Entry 2YOG (X-ray diffraction, 1.50 A resolution); this record covers chain A.

== Chain A ==
Protein: Thymidylate kinase
Organism: Plasmodium falciparum
Notes: EC 2.7.4.9
UniProt: Q8I4S1 (Q8I4S1_PLAF7); residues 1-210 here = UniProt positions 1-210
Sequence (210 residues; numbered 1 to 210; the number before each row is that of its first residue):
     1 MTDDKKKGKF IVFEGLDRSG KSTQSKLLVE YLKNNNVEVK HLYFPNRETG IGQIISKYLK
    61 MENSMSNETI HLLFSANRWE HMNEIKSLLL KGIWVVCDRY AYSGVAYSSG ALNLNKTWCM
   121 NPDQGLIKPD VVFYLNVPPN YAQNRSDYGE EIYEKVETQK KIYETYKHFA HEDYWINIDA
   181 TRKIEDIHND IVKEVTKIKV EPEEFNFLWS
Unresolved in the structure: 1-3, 142-151
Residues lining bound ligands: 74X (1-[4-chloranyl-3-(trifluoromethyl)phenyl]-3-[[(2R,3S)-5-[5-methyl-2,4-bis(oxidanylidene)pyrimidin-1-yl]-3-oxidanyl-oxol an-2-yl]methyl]thiourea): Asp17, Phe44, Pro45, Ser56, Leu59, Lys60, Phe74, Arg78, Arg99, Tyr100, Ser103, Gly104, Tyr107, Ile152, Tyr153
Curated features (UniProtKB/Swiss-Prot):
  - region: Gln143 to Lys155 (LID)
  - binding site (dGMP): Asp17, Phe74, Arg78, Arg99, Tyr107, Ser108, Tyr153
  - binding site (dTMP): Asp17, Arg47, Phe74, Arg78, Arg99, Tyr107
  - binding site (ATP): Arg18, Ser19, Gly20, Lys21, Ser22, Thr23, Arg182
  - mutagenesis: Tyr43 (Y43R/L: No defect in catalytic activity), Phe74 (F74A: Loss of thymidylate and guanylate kinase activities), Tyr107 (Y107F: 4 to 5-fold decrease in affinity for dTMP and dGMP. 6-fold decrease in catalytic efficiency with dTMP as substrate. 65-fold decrease in catalytic efficiency with dGMP as substrate), Ser108 (S108A: No defect in thymidylate kinase activity. 1.3-fold reduction in affinity for dGMP; S108T: No defect in thymidylate kinase activity. 2.1-fold reduction in affinity for dGMP), Ala111 (A111K: 8-fold decrease in affinity for dTMP. 4-fold decrease in affinity for dGMP ...), Tyr153 (Y153F: 2.5-fold reduction in affinity for dTMP. 2.6-fold reduction in affinity for dGMP)
Reported in the primary citation:
  - conformationally variable residues (order/disorder transition): Tyr141 to Ile152

== Overview ==
Bound to chain A: compound 74X. UniProt lists 7 dGMP-binding residues, 6 dTMP-binding residues, 7 ATP-binding
residues and 6 mutagenesis sites. From the paper: conformational variability at Tyr141.
Chain A is Thymidylate kinase (Plasmodium falciparum); the structure, Plasmodium falciparum thymidylate kinase
in complex with a (thio)urea- alpha-deoxythymidine inhibitor, was determined by X-ray diffraction, deposited
together with 2YOF and 2YOH.
